Entry 2XBV (X-ray diffraction, 1.66 A resolution); this record covers chains A and L.

# Chain A
Name: Activated factor xa heavy chain
From: Homo sapiens
Notes: EC 3.4.21.6; fragment: heavy chain, residues 235-475
UniProtKB: P00742 (FA10_HUMAN); the construct lacks a stretch of the UniProt sequence and is renumbered around it, so the offset changes along the chain: 16-61 = UniProt 235-280; 62-124 = UniProt 282-344; 125-131 = UniProt 346-352; 132-145 = UniProt 355-368; 4 more segments
Chain sequence (241 residues; row label = number of the first residue in the row; note: 2 numbers in that range are skipped by the numbering (no residue carries them; nothing is unmodelled there); a row labelled like 131A-131B holds insertion residues (131A, then the next letters in order)):
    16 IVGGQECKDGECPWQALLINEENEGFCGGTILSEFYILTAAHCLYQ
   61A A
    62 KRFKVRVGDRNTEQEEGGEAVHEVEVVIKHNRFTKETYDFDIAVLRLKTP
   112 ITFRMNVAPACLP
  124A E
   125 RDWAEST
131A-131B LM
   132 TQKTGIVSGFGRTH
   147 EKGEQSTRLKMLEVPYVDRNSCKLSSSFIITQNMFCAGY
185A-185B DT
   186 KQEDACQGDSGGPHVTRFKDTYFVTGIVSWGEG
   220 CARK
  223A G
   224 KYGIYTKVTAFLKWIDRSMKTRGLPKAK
Disordered / not traced: 246-251
Construct notes: engineered mutation Glu150 (Arg372 in P00742)
Curated features (UniProtKB/Swiss-Prot):
  - active site (Charge relay system): His57, Asp102, Ser195
Disulfides: Cys22-Cys27, Cys42-Cys58, Cys168-Cys182, Cys191-Cys220
Bound ions: Ca2+: Asp70, Asn72, Gln75, Glu80; Na+: Tyr185, Asp185A, Arg222, Lys224
Small-molecule neighbours: pyrrolidine-3 (XBV; (3R,4R)-1-(2,2-difluoro-ethyl)-pyrrolidine-3,4-dicarboxylic acid 3-[(5-chloro-pyridin-2-yl)-amide]-4-{[2-fluoro-4-(2-oxo-2H-pyridin-1-yl)-phenyl]-amide}): Lys96, Glu97, Thr98, Tyr99, Arg143, Glu147, Phe174, Asp189, Ala190, Cys191, Gln192, Ser195, Val213, Ser214, Trp215, Gly216, Gly218, Cys220, Gly226, Ile227, Tyr228

# Chain L
Name: Factor X light chain
From: Homo sapiens
Notes: EC 3.4.21.6; fragment: lightchain, residues 126-180
UniProtKB: P00742 (FA10_HUMAN); residues 86-140 here correspond to UniProt positions 126-180 (UniProt number = residue number + 40)
Chain sequence (55 residues; each row starts with the number of its first residue):
    86 RKLCSLDNGDCDQFCHEEQNSVVCSCARGYTLADNGKACIPTGPYPCGKQ
   136 TLERR
Disordered / not traced: 86-88, 91, 101-106, 140
Disulfides: Cys89-Cys100, Cys96-Cys109, Cys111-Cys124

# Chain A / chain L interface
Cross-chain cystine bridges: Cys122(A)-Cys132(L)
Pairs across the interface - 44 pairs, chain A then chain L:
  Gly25(A) with Gln135(L); Thr136(L), hydrogen bond (backbone-backbone)
  Glu26(A) with Gln135(L), hydrogen bond (backbone-side chain)
  Pro28(A) with Lys134(L)
  Trp29(A) with Gly133(L); Lys134(L)
  Ser48(A) with Arg113(L)
  Phe114(A) with Tyr130(L), hydrophobic
  Arg115(A) with Tyr130(L); Thr136(L)
  Met116(A) with Tyr130(L); Thr136(L), hydrogen bond; Leu137(L); Glu138(L)
  Asn117(A) with Thr136(L), hydrogen bond (backbone-side chain)
  Pro120(A) with Cys132(L); Gly133(L), hydrogen bond (backbone-backbone)
  Ala121(A) with Cys132(L); Gly133(L)
  Cys122(A) with Cys132(L), disulfide; Gly133(L)
  Leu123(A) with Phe99(L)
  Pro124(A) with Phe99(L), hydrophobic
  Glu124A(A) with Phe99(L); Ser110(L)
  Trp127(A) with Asn93(L), hydrogen bond; Gln98(L), hydrogen bond (side chain-backbone); Phe99(L), hydrophobic; Cys100(L)
  Thr131(A) with Asn93(L)
  Phe203(A) with Asn93(L); Asp97(L)
  Lys204(A) with Asp95(L); Cys96(L), hydrogen bond (side chain-backbone); Asp97(L)
  Asp205(A) with Lys134(L), salt bridge
  Thr206(A) with Gln98(L); Tyr115(L); Cys132(L); Gly133(L); Lys134(L), hydrogen bond
  Tyr207(A) with Gly133(L), hydrogen bond (backbone-backbone); Gln135(L)
  Phe208(A) with Phe99(L), hydrophobic
Also at the interface, not in a pair above, chain A (26 interface residues in all): Asp24, Ala119, Met242
Also at the interface, not in a pair above, chain L (20 interface residues in all): Ala112, Pro131

# Summary
26 residues of chain A and 20 residues of chain L are in contact; the contacts include 1 disulfide bond, 10
hydrogen bonds and 1 salt bridge. Polar contacts include Asp205(A)-Lys134(L), Glu26(A)-Gln135(L) and
Met116(A)-Thr136(L). Chain A binds pyrrolidine-3.
Here chain A is Activated factor xa heavy chain and chain L is Factor X light chain, both from Homo sapiens.
Entry 2XBV (Factor Xa in complex with a pyrrolidine-3,4-dicarboxylic acid inhibitor) was determined by X-ray
diffraction together with 2XBW, 2XBX, 2XBY, 2XC0 and 2XC5 from the same study.
